PDB entry 7F1R | electron microscopy, 3.00 A resolution | chains A and B of the 4 polymer chains in the assembly

Chain A:
Name: Guanine nucleotide-binding protein G(i) subunit alpha-1
From: Homo sapiens
Reference sequence: P63096 (GNAI1_HUMAN); numbering as in UniProt (aligned over 1-354)
Sequence (354 residues; row label = number of the first residue in the row):
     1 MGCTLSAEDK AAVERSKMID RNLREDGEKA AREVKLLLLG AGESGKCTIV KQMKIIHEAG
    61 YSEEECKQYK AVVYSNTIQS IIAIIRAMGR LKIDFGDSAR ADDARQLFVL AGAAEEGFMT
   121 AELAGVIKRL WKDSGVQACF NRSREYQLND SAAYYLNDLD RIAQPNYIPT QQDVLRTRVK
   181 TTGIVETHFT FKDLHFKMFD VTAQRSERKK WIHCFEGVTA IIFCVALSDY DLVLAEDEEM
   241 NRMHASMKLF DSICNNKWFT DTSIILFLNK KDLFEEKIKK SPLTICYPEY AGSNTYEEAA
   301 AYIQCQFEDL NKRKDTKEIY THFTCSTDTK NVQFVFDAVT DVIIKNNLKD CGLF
Unresolved in the structure: 1-5, 56-181, 234-240
Sequence notes: engineered mutation Cys47 (Ser in P63096), Thr202 (Gly in P63096), Ala203 (Gly in P63096), Ala245 (Glu in P63096), Ser326 (Ala in P63096)
UniProt features mapped onto this chain:
  - region: Lys35 to Lys46, Thr48 (G1 motif), Asp173 to Thr181 (G2 motif), Phe196 to Val201, Gln204, Arg205 (G3 motif), Ile265 to Asp272 (G4 motif), Thr324, Cys325, Thr327 to Thr329 (G5 motif)
  - binding site (GTP): Glu43 to Lys46, Thr48, Ser151, Leu175 to Thr181, Asp200, Val201, Gln204, Asn269 to Asp272
  - binding site (Mg(2+)): Thr181
  - modified residue: Arg178 (ADP-ribosylarginine), Gln204 (Deamidated glutamine), Cys351 (ADP-ribosylcysteine)
  - lipidation: Gly2 (N-myristoyl glycine), Cys3 (S-palmitoyl cysteine)

Chain B:
Name: Guanine nucleotide-binding protein G(I)/G(S)/G(T) subunit beta-1
From: Homo sapiens
Reference sequence: P62873 (GBB1_HUMAN); residues 1-340 here = UniProt positions 1-340
Sequence (340 residues; numbered 1 to 340; the number before each row is that of its first residue):
     1 MSELDQLRQE AEQLKNQIRD ARKACADATL SQITNNIDPV GRIQMRTRRT LRGHLAKIYA
    61 MHWGTDSRLL VSASQDGKLI IWDSYTTNKV HAIPLRSSWV MTCAYAPSGN YVACGGLDNI
   121 CSIYNLKTRE GNVRVSRELA GHTGYLSCCR FLDDNQIVTS SGDTTCALWD IETGQQTTTF
   181 TGHTGDVMSL SLAPDTRLFV SGACDASAKL WDVREGMCRQ TFTGHESDIN AICFFPNGNA
   241 FATGSDDATC RLFDLRADQE LMTYSHDNII CGITSVSFSK SGRLLLAGYD DFNCNVWDAL
   301 KADRAGVLAG HDNRVSCLGV TDDGMAVATG SWDSFLKIWN
Unresolved in the structure: 1-20, 129-132
UniProt features mapped onto this chain:
  - modified residue: Ser2 (N-acetylserine), His266 (Phosphohistidine)

Interface between chain A and chain B:
Contacting residue pairs - 51 pairs, chain A then chain B:
  Ala12(A) - Asn88(B)
  Arg15(A) - Val90(B)  hydrogen bond (side chain-backbone)
  Ser16(A) - Asn88(B)
  Ser16(A) - Lys89(B)  hydrogen bond (side chain-backbone)
  Ile19(A) - Lys89(B)
  Ile19(A) - Val90(B)
  Ile19(A) - His91(B)
  Ile19(A) - Ala92(B)  hydrophobic
  Asp20(A) - Lys89(B)  salt bridge
  Leu23(A) - Gly53(B)
  Asp26(A) - Lys78(B)
  Thr182(A) - Asp118(B)  hydrogen bond (side chain-backbone)
  Thr182(A) - Ile120(B)
  Gly183(A) - Leu117(B)
  Gly183(A) - Asp118(B)  hydrogen bond (backbone-backbone)
  Gly183(A) - Asn119(B)
  Ile184(A) - Trp99(B)
  Ile184(A) - Leu117(B)  hydrophobic
  Ile184(A) - Asp118(B)
  Phe199(A) - Trp99(B)
  Ala203(A) - Thr143(B)
  Gln204(A) - Leu117(B)  hydrogen bond (side chain-backbone)
  Gln204(A) - Asn119(B)  hydrogen bond
  Gln204(A) - Gly144(B)
  Gln204(A) - Tyr145(B)  hydrogen bond (side chain-backbone)
  Ser206(A) - Tyr145(B)
  Ser206(A) - Gly162(B)
  Ser206(A) - Asp186(B)
  Glu207(A) - Asp186(B)
  Glu207(A) - Cys204(B)  hydrogen bond
  Lys209(A) - Cys204(B)
  Lys209(A) - Asp228(B)  salt bridge
  Lys210(A) - Tyr145(B)
  Lys210(A) - Met188(B)
  Lys210(A) - Asp228(B)  salt bridge
  Lys210(A) - Asn230(B)  hydrogen bond
  Trp211(A) - Tyr145(B)
  His213(A) - Lys57(B)  hydrogen bond (backbone-side chain)
  His213(A) - Tyr59(B)
  His213(A) - Trp332(B)
  Cys214(A) - Lys57(B)  hydrogen bond (backbone-side chain)
  Cys214(A) - Tyr59(B)
  Cys214(A) - Gln75(B)
  Cys214(A) - Trp99(B)
  Cys214(A) - Met101(B)  hydrophobic
  Phe215(A) - Trp99(B)
  Phe215(A) - Leu117(B)  hydrophobic
  Glu216(A) - Lys57(B)
  Glu216(A) - Trp332(B)
  Trp258(A) - Arg314(B)
  Trp258(A) - Trp332(B)
Other interface residues (no listed pair), chain A (27 interface residues in all): Val13, Gly27, Lys35, Val218
Other interface residues (no listed pair), chain B (30 interface residues in all): Leu55, Ile80, Asp246

In short:
27 residues of chain A face 30 of chain B across their interface; the contacts include 11 hydrogen bonds and 3
salt bridges. Among the polar pairs are Asp20(A)-Lys89(B), Lys209(A)-Asp228(B) and Lys210(A)-Asp228(B).
UniProt lists 20 GTP-binding residues and Mg2+-binding residue Thr181(A) on chain A.
Here chain A is Guanine nucleotide-binding protein G(i) subunit alpha-1 and chain B is Guanine
nucleotide-binding protein G(I)/G(S)/G(T) subunit beta-1, both from Homo sapiens. Entry 7F1R (Cryo-EM
structure of the chemokine receptor CCR5 in complex with RANTES and Gi) was determined by electron microscopy
(same publication as 7F1Q, 7F1S and 7F1T).
